7QUX - chains A and D; structure by X-ray diffraction, 1.48 A resolution.

== Chain A ==
Protein: Casein kinase II subunit alpha
From: Homo sapiens
Notes: EC 2.7.11.1
UniProt: P68400 (CSK21_HUMAN); residue numbers follow UniProt; this construct covers 2-329
Chain sequence (352 residues; numbered -22 to 329; the number before each row is that of its first residue; numbers below 1 keep their minus sign (Gly-22 is residue -22)):
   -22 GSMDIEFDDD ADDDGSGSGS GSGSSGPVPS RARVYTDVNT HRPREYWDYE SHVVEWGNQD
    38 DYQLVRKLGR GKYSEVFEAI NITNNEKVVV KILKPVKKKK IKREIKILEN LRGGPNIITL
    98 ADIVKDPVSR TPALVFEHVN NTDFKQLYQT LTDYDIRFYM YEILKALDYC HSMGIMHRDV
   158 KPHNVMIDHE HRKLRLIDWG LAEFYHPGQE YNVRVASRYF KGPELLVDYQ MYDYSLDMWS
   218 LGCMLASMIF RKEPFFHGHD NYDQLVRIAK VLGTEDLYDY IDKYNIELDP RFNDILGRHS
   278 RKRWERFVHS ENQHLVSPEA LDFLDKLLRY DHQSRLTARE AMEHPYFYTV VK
Disordered / not traced: -22 to -1
Modified residues: Ser1 (phosphoserine; SEP); Ser2 (phosphoserine; SEP)
Construct notes: expression tag (-22 to 1)
Metal / ion sites: Mg2+ site 1: Ser1, Asn161, Asp175 (together with ADP); Mg2+ site 2: Ser1, Asp175 (together with ADP)
Ligand contacts: ADP (adenosine-5'-diphosphate): Leu45, Gly46, Tyr50, Ser51, Val53, Val66, Lys68, Ile95, Phe113, Glu114, His115, Val116, His160, Asn161, Met163, Ile174, Asp175
Curated features (UniProtKB/Swiss-Prot):
  - region: Gln36 to Leu41 (Interaction with beta subunit)
  - active site: Asp156 (Proton acceptor)
  - binding site (ATP): Leu45 to Val53, Lys68

== Chain D ==
Protein: P7C8
From: synthetic construct
Chain sequence (8 residues; numbered 205 to 212; the number before each row is that of its first residue):
   205 CRLYGFKW

== Interface between chain A and chain D ==
Contacting residue pairs (21; chain A residue first):
  Gln36(A) with Tyr208(D), hydrogen bond (side chain-backbone); Gly209(D); Phe210(D)
  Tyr39(A) with Phe210(D)
  Gln40(A) with Lys211(D); Trp212(D)
  Leu41(A) with Phe210(D), hydrophobic; Lys211(D), hydrogen bond (backbone-backbone); Trp212(D)
  Glu52(A) with Leu207(D); Tyr208(D)
  Phe54(A) with Leu207(D), hydrophobic; Trp212(D), hydrophobic
  Val67(A) with Phe210(D), hydrophobic
  Ile69(A) with Tyr208(D), hydrophobic
  Lys71(A) with Tyr208(D), hydrogen bond
  Val101(A) with Phe210(D), hydrophobic
  Asp103(A) with Tyr208(D); Gly209(D)
  Thr108(A) with Tyr208(D)
  Ala110(A) with Phe210(D), hydrophobic
Other interface residues (no listed pair), chain A (14 interface residues in all): Ser106

== Summary ==
14 residues of chain A and 6 residues of chain D are in contact, with 3 hydrogen bonds. Among the polar pairs
are Gln36(A)-Tyr208(D), Lys71(A)-Tyr208(D) and Leu41(A)-Lys211(D). Bound to chain A: ADP.
Here chain A is Casein kinase II subunit alpha (Homo sapiens) and chain D is P7C8 (synthetic construct). Entry
7QUX (Crystal structure of P7C8 bound to CK2alpha) was determined by X-ray diffraction, deposited together
with 6Z19 and 6YZH.
